PDB entry 3A5T | X-ray diffraction, 2.80 A resolution | chains A and C of the 4 polymer chains in the assembly

# Chain A
Name: Transcription factor MafG
From: Mus musculus
Notes: fragment: binding domain, residues 21-123
Reference sequence: O54790 (MAFG_MOUSE); residues 21-123 here = UniProt positions 21-123
Sequence (107 residues; numbered 17 to 123; the number before each row is that of its first residue):
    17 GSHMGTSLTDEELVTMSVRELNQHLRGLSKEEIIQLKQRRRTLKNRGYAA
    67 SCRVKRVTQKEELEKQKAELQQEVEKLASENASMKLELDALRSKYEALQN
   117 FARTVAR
Unresolved in the structure: 17-18, 112-123
Sequence notes: expression tag (17-20)
Modified / non-standard residues: Mse20 (selenomethionine; parent Met); Mse32 (selenomethionine; parent Met); Mse100 (selenomethionine; parent Met)
Curated features (UniProtKB/Swiss-Prot):
  - region: Lys53 to Lys76 (Basic motif), Leu79 to Leu93 (Leucine-zipper)
  - modified residue (N6-acetyllysine): Lys53, Lys60, Lys71, Lys76
Reported in the primary citation:
  - self-association interface (contacts with another copy of this molecule); pairs are residue here / residue on that copy: Lys76-Gln75 (water-mediated contact), Lys83-Gln82 (hydrogen bond), Asn97-Asn97 (hydrogen bond), Leu86, Val90
  - binding site for the 15-nt DNA strand (chain C): Arg57, Asn61, Tyr64, Ala65, Arg69, Lys71
  - binding site for the 15-nt DNA strand: Arg56, Arg57, Thr58, Asn61, Arg62, Ala65
  - specificity-determining residues: Arg57, Asn61
  - contacts within the chain: Asp26-Arg55 (salt bridge), Asp26-Arg62 (water-mediated contact), Leu29-Arg56 (backbone contact), Mse32-Arg56 (backbone contact), Arg57-Asn61, Gln54-Thr58 (hydrogen bond), Arg57-Tyr64 (water-mediated contact)

# Chain C
Molecule: 15-nt DNA strand
Sequence (15 nucleotides; numbered 1 to 15; the number before each row is that of its first residue):
     1 CTGATGAGTCAGCAC

# How chain A and chain C interact
Pairs across the interface (11):
  Arg57(A) - DT2(C)  base contact
  Arg57(A) - DG3(C)  hydrogen bond to the base
  Arg57(A) - DA4(C)  base contact
  Asn61(A) - DA4(C)  hydrogen bond to the base
  Tyr64(A) - DT2(C)  sugar contact
  Tyr64(A) - DG3(C)  hydrogen bond to the phosphate
  Tyr64(A) - DA4(C)  base contact
  Tyr64(A) - DT5(C)  base contact
  Ala65(A) - DT5(C)  base contact
  Cys68(A) - DT5(C)  hydrogen bond to the phosphate
  Lys71(A) - DT5(C)  salt bridge to the phosphate
Also at the interface, not in a pair above, chain A (7 interface residues in all): Lys60

# Overview
Chain A and chain C form an interface of 7 and 4 residues respectively, with 4 hydrogen bonds and 1 salt
bridge. Among the polar pairs are Arg57(A)-DG3(C), Asn61(A)-DA4(C) and Tyr64(A)-DG3(C). From the paper: a
binding site for the 15-nt DNA strand (chain C) at Arg57(A), Asn61(A) and Tyr64(A) among others; a binding
site for the 15-nt DNA strand at Arg56(A), Arg57(A) and Thr58(A) among others.
Chain A is Transcription factor MafG (Mus musculus) and chain C is a 15-nt DNA strand; the structure, Crystal
structure of MafG-DNA complex, was determined by X-ray diffraction.
